4OM1 - chains H and L of the 3 polymer chains in the assembly; structure by X-ray diffraction, 2.13 A resolution.

[Chain H]
Molecule: Antigen binding fragment of heavy chain: Antibody VRC01
Organism: Homo sapiens
Notes: antibody fragment or engineered binder
Sequence (228 residues; each row starts with the number of its first residue; a row labelled like 82A-82C holds insertion residues (82A, then the next letters in order)):
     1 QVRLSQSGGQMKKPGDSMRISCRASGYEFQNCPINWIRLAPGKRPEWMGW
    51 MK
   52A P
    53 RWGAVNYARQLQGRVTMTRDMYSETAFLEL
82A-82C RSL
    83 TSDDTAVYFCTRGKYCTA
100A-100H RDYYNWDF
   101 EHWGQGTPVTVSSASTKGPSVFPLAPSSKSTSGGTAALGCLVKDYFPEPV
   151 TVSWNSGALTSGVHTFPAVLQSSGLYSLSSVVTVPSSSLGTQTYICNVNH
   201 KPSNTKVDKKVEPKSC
Cystine bridges: Cys22-Cys92, Cys32-Cys98, Cys140-Cys196

[Chain L]
Molecule: Antigen binding fragment of light chain: Antibody VRC01
Organism: Homo sapiens
Notes: antibody fragment or engineered binder
Sequence (210 residues; row label = number of the first residue in the row; note: 6 numbers in that range are skipped by the numbering (no residue carries them; nothing is unmodelled there)):
     1 EIVLTQSPGTLSLSPGETAIISCRTSQYGS
    33 LAWYQQRPGQAPRLVIYSGSTRAAGIPDRFSGSRWGPDYNLTISNLESGD
    83 FGVYYCQQY
    96 EFFGQGTKVQVDIKRTVAAPSVFIFPPSDEQLKSGTASVVCLLNNFYPRE
   146 AKVQWKVDNALQSGNSQESVTEQDSKDSTYSLSSTLTLSKADYEKHKVYA
   196 CEVTHQGLSSPVTKSFNRGEC
Cystine bridges: Cys23-Cys88, Cys136-Cys196
Small-molecule neighbours: N-acetylglucosamine (NAG; 2-acetamido-2-deoxy-beta-D-glucopyranose): Gly29, Ser30, Tyr91

[Chain H / chain L interface]
Pairs across the interface (66; chain H residue first):
  Leu39(H) - Gln38(L)
  Leu39(H) - Pro44(L)  hydrophobic
  Arg44(H) - Leu4(L)  hydrogen bond (side chain-backbone)
  Arg44(H) - Phe98(L)  hydrogen bond (side chain-backbone)
  Arg44(H) - Gly99(L)
  Arg44(H) - Gln100(L)
  Pro45(H) - Tyr87(L)  hydrophobic
  Pro45(H) - Phe98(L)  hydrophobic
  Pro45(H) - Gly99(L)
  Trp47(H) - Glu96(L)
  Phe91(H) - Ala43(L)  hydrophobic
  Phe91(H) - Pro44(L)
  Lys96(H) - Tyr49(L)
  Tyr100D(H) - Ser30(L)
  Tyr100D(H) - Tyr91(L)
  Trp100F(H) - Tyr36(L)  hydrogen bond (backbone-side chain)
  Trp100F(H) - Gln89(L)  hydrogen bond (backbone-side chain)
  Trp100F(H) - Tyr91(L)
  Trp100F(H) - Glu96(L)
  Asp100G(H) - Tyr36(L)
  Asp100G(H) - Tyr49(L)
  Phe100H(H) - Tyr36(L)  hydrogen bond (backbone-side chain)
  Phe100H(H) - Leu46(L)
  Phe100H(H) - Gln89(L)
  Phe100H(H) - Phe98(L)  hydrophobic
  Glu101(H) - Leu46(L)
  Trp103(H) - Tyr36(L)  hydrophobic
  Trp103(H) - Pro44(L)
  Gly104(H) - Ala43(L)
  Val121(H) - Glu125(L)
  Phe122(H) - Ser123(L)
  Phe122(H) - Gln126(L)
  Pro123(H) - Ser123(L)
  Pro123(H) - Glu125(L)
  Leu124(H) - Phe120(L)
  Leu124(H) - Val135(L)  hydrophobic
  Ala125(H) - Phe120(L)
  Pro126(H) - Phe120(L)
  Ser128(H) - Cys216(L)  hydrogen bond (side chain-backbone)
  Ala137(H) - Phe118(L)  hydrophobic
  Ala137(H) - Phe120(L)
  Leu141(H) - Ser133(L)
  Lys143(H) - Gln126(L)
  Lys143(H) - Ser133(L)  hydrogen bond
  Lys143(H) - Thr182(L)
  His164(H) - Asn139(L)
  His164(H) - Asn140(L)  hydrogen bond
  His164(H) - Ser176(L)  hydrogen bond
  Phe166(H) - Leu137(L)  hydrophobic
  Phe166(H) - Ser164(L)
  Phe166(H) - Thr166(L)
  Phe166(H) - Ser176(L)
  Phe166(H) - Leu177(L)
  Phe166(H) - Ser178(L)
  Pro167(H) - Ser164(L)  hydrogen bond (backbone-side chain)
  Pro167(H) - Val165(L)
  Val169(H) - Gln162(L)
  Val169(H) - Glu163(L)
  Leu170(H) - Gln162(L)  hydrogen bond (backbone-side chain)
  Gln171(H) - Gln162(L)
  Ser179(H) - Ser178(L)  hydrogen bond
  Val181(H) - Leu137(L)  hydrophobic
  Thr183(H) - Asn139(L)
  Lys209(H) - Glu125(L)  salt bridge
  Lys214(H) - Pro122(L)  hydrogen bond (side chain-backbone)
  Cys216(H) - Cys216(L)  disulfide
Other interface residues (no listed pair), chain H (40 interface residues in all): Ile37, Lys43, Thr135, Leu138, Thr165
Other interface residues (no listed pair), chain L (41 interface residues in all): Ala34, Ala56, Pro121, Asp124, Ser129
Inter-chain disulfides: Cys216(H)-Cys216(L)

[Overview]
Chain H and chain L form an interface of 40 and 41 residues respectively; the contacts include 1 disulfide
bond, 13 hydrogen bonds and 1 salt bridge. Polar contacts include Lys209(H)-Glu125(L), Arg44(H)-Leu4(L) and
Arg44(H)-Phe98(L). Ligands of chain L: N-acetylglucosamine.
Here chain H is Antigen binding fragment of heavy chain: Antibody VRC01 and chain L is Antigen binding
fragment of light chain: Antibody VRC01, both from Homo sapiens. Entry 4OM1 (Crystal structure of antibody
VRC07-I30Q, G54W, S58N in complex with clade A/E 93TH057 HIV-1 gp120 core) was determined by X-ray diffraction
(same publication as 4OLU, 4OLV, 4OLW, 4OLX, 4OLY, 4OLZ and 4OM0).
